8W02 - chain A; structure by X-ray diffraction, 1.50 A resolution.

[Chain A]
Molecule: Retinol-binding protein 2
From: Homo sapiens
UniProt: P50120 (RET2_HUMAN); residues 1-133 here correspond to UniProt positions 2-134 (UniProt number = residue number + 1)
Chain sequence (133 residues; row label = number of the first residue in the row):
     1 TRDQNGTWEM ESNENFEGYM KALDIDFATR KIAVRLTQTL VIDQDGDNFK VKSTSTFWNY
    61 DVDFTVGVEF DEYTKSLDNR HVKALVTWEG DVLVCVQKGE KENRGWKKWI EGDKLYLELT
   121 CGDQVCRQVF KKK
Sequence notes: engineered mutation Leu40 (Lys41 in P50120), Val51 (Thr52 in P50120), Ser53 (Thr54 in P50120), Trp58 (Arg59 in P50120), Lys108 (Gln109 in P50120)
What the authors report for this chain:
  - binding site for the ligand A1AEQ: Trp58

[Summary]
From the paper: a binding site for the ligand A1AEQ at Trp58.
Chain A is Retinol-binding protein 2 (Homo sapiens); the structure, Q108K:K40L:T51V:T53S:R58W mutant of
hCRBPII bound to synthetic fluorophore TD-1V, was determined by X-ray diffraction, deposited together with
8VZX, 8VZY, 8VZZ and 8W00.
